Entry 6ECA (X-ray diffraction, 2.85 A resolution); this record covers chains A and B.

# Chain A (and B)
Protein: Beta-glucuronidase
Source organism: Lactobacillus rhamnosus
Notes: chain B of this document is another copy of the same molecule, construct and numbering; everything in this record applies to it too
Reference sequence: A0A0D6U8U4 (A0A0D6U8U4_LACRH); numbering as in UniProt (aligned over 1-603)
Sequence (627 residues; row label = number of the first residue in the row; numbers below 1 keep their minus sign (Met-23 is residue -23)):
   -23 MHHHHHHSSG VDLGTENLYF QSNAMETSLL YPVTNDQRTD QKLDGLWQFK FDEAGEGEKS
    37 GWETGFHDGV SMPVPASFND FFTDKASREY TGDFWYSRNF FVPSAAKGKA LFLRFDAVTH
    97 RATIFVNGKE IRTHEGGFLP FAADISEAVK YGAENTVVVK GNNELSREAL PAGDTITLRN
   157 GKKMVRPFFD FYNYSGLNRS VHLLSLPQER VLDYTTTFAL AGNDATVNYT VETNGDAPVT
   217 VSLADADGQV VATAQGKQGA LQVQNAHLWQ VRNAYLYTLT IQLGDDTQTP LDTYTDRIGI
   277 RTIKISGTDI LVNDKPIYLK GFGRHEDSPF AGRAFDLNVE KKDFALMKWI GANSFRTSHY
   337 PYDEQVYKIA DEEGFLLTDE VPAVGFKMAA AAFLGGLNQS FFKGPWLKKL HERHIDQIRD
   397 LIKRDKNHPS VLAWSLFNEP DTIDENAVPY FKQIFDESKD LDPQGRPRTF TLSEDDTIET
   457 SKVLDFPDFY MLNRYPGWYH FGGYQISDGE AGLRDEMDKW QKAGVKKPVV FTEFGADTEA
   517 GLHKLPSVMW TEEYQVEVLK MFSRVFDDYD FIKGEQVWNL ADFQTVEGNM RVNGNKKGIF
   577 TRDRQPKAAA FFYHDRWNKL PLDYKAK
Unresolved in the structure: -23 to 2, 366-375, 603 (chain B: -23 to 0, 366-375, 603)
Construct notes: initiating methionine (-23); expression tag (-22 to 0)
What the authors report for this chain:
  - specificity-determining residues: Glu450, Asp451, Asp452

# Chain A / chain B interface
Contacting residue pairs - 59 pairs, chain A then chain B:
  Thr10(A) - Gln17(B)
  Thr10(A) - Phe77(B)
  Asn11(A) - Phe77(B)
  Asp12(A) - Phe77(B)
  Asp12(A) - Pro79(B)
  Asp12(A) - Ser80(B)  hydrogen bond
  Asp16(A) - Gln17(B)  hydrogen bond (backbone-side chain)
  Gln17(A) - Thr10(B)
  Gln17(A) - Asp16(B)  hydrogen bond (side chain-backbone)
  Gly21(A) - Leu313(B)
  Leu22(A) - Leu313(B)  hydrophobic
  Leu22(A) - Ile345(B)  hydrophobic
  Gln24(A) - Glu348(B)
  His43(A) - Ala222(B)  hydrogen bond (side chain-backbone)
  His43(A) - Asp223(B)  salt bridge
  Ser47(A) - Lys317(B)  hydrogen bond
  Ser47(A) - Glu349(B)
  Pro49(A) - Asn314(B)
  Pro49(A) - Lys317(B)
  Pro51(A) - Asn314(B)
  Ala52(A) - Asn314(B)
  Asp56(A) - Lys318(B)  hydrogen bond (backbone-side chain)
  Phe57(A) - Asn314(B)
  Phe57(A) - Lys317(B)
  Phe57(A) - Ala321(B)
  Thr59(A) - Trp325(B)
  Phe77(A) - Thr10(B)
  Phe77(A) - Asn11(B)
  Phe77(A) - Asp12(B)
  Pro79(A) - Asp12(B)
  Ser80(A) - Asp12(B)  hydrogen bond (backbone-side chain)
  Gly128(A) - Asp12(B)
  Ala222(A) - His43(B)  hydrogen bond (backbone-side chain)
  Asp223(A) - His43(B)  salt bridge
  Pro305(A) - Phe306(B)
  Phe306(A) - Pro305(B)
  Phe306(A) - Asn314(B)
  Phe306(A) - Val315(B)  hydrophobic
  Phe306(A) - Arg578(B)
  Phe306(A) - Arg580(B)
  Ala307(A) - Asn314(B)
  Leu313(A) - Gly21(B)
  Leu313(A) - Leu22(B)  hydrophobic
  Leu313(A) - Pro49(B)  hydrophobic
  Asn314(A) - Pro49(B)
  Asn314(A) - Pro51(B)
  Asn314(A) - Ala52(B)
  Asn314(A) - Phe57(B)
  Asn314(A) - Phe306(B)
  Asn314(A) - Ala307(B)
  Val315(A) - Phe306(B)  hydrophobic
  Lys317(A) - Pro49(B)
  Lys318(A) - Asp56(B)  hydrogen bond (side chain-backbone)
  Ala321(A) - Phe57(B)
  Trp325(A) - Thr59(B)
  Ile345(A) - Leu22(B)  hydrophobic
  Glu349(A) - Ser47(B)
  Arg578(A) - Phe306(B)
  Asp579(A) - Phe306(B)
Also at the interface, not in a pair above, chain A (38 interface residues in all): Asp312, Arg580
Also at the interface, not in a pair above, chain B (38 interface residues in all): Gly128, Asp312, Asp579

# Summary
Chain A and chain B each contribute 38 residues to their interface, with 9 hydrogen bonds and 2 salt bridges.
Among the polar pairs are His43(A)-Asp223(B), Asp12(A)-Ser80(B) and Asp16(A)-Gln17(B). The paper reports
specificity determinants Glu450(A), Asp451(A) and Asp452(A).
Both chains are Beta-glucuronidase (Lactobacillus rhamnosus). Entry 6ECA (Lactobacillus rhamnosus
Beta-glucuronidase) was determined by X-ray diffraction together with 6EC6 and 6ED2 from the same study.
